1Y3D - chains E and I; structure by X-ray diffraction, 1.80 A resolution.

[Chain E]
Name: subtilisin BPN'
Source organism: Bacillus amyloliquefaciens
Notes: EC 3.4.21.62; engineered mutation(s): C-terminal 6-His tag
UniProt: P00782 (SUBT_BACAM); residues 1-275 here correspond to UniProt positions 108-382 (UniProt number = residue number + 107)
Amino-acid sequence (281 residues; row label = number of the first residue in the row):
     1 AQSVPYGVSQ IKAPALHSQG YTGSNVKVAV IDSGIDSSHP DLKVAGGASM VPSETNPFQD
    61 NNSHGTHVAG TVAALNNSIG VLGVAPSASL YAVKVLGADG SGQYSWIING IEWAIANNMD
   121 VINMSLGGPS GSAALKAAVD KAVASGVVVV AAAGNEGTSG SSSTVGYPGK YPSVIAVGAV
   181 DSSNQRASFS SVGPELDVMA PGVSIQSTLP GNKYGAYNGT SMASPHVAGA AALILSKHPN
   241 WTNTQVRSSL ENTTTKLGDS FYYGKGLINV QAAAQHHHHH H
Sequence notes: expression tag (276-281)
Metal / ion sites: Ca2+: Q2, D41, L75, N77, I79, V81; Na+: G169, Y171, V174

[Chain I]
Name: chymotrypsin inhibitor 2
Source organism: Hordeum vulgare
UniProt: Q40059 (Q40059_HORVU); residues 21-83 here correspond to UniProt positions 22-84 (UniProt number = residue number + 1)
Amino-acid sequence (64 residues; each row starts with the number of its first residue):
    20 MKTEWPELVG KSVEEAKKVI LQDKPAAQII VLPVGTIVTM EYRIDRVALF VDRLDNIAQV
    80 PRVG
Sequence notes: initiating methionine (20); engineered mutation A67 (Arg68 in Q40059)

[Interface between chain E and chain I]
Residue-residue contacts (47):
  S63(E) - R62(I)
  H64(E) - T58(I)
  H64(E) - M59(I)
  H64(E) - E60(I)
  L96(E) - I56(I)
  L96(E) - T58(I)
  D99(E) - I49(I)
  D99(E) - L51(I)
  G100(E) - I56(I)
  G100(E) - V57(I)
  G100(E) - T58(I)  hydrogen bond (backbone-backbone)
  S101(E) - T55(I)  hydrogen bond
  S101(E) - I56(I)
  S101(E) - V57(I)
  G102(E) - T55(I)
  G102(E) - I56(I)  hydrogen bond (backbone-backbone)
  Q103(E) - T55(I)
  Y104(E) - G54(I)
  Y104(E) - T55(I)
  Y104(E) - I56(I)  hydrophobic
  I107(E) - I56(I)  hydrophobic
  S125(E) - T58(I)
  S125(E) - M59(I)  hydrogen bond (backbone-backbone)
  L126(E) - I56(I)  hydrophobic
  L126(E) - V57(I)
  L126(E) - M59(I)
  G127(E) - I56(I)
  G127(E) - V57(I)  hydrogen bond (backbone-backbone)
  G127(E) - M59(I)
  G128(E) - I56(I)
  P129(E) - Q78(I)
  A152(E) - M59(I)  hydrophobic
  G154(E) - M59(I)
  N155(E) - M59(I)  hydrogen bond (side chain-backbone)
  N155(E) - E60(I)  hydrogen bond (side chain-backbone)
  N155(E) - Y61(I)
  N155(E) - R81(I)  hydrogen bond (backbone-side chain)
  E156(E) - R81(I)  salt bridge
  F189(E) - Y61(I)  hydrophobic
  Y217(E) - R62(I)  hydrogen bond
  N218(E) - E60(I)
  N218(E) - Y61(I)  hydrogen bond (backbone-backbone)
  G219(E) - M59(I)
  G219(E) - Y61(I)
  T220(E) - M59(I)  hydrogen bond (backbone-backbone)
  S221(E) - M59(I)  hydrogen bond (side chain-backbone)
  S221(E) - E60(I)  hydrogen bond (side chain-backbone)
Other interface residues (no listed pair), chain E (28 interface residues in all): L135, Y167, M222
Other interface residues (no listed pair), chain I (14 interface residues in all): P52

[Summary]
28 residues of chain E and 14 residues of chain I are in contact; the contacts include 13 hydrogen bonds and 1
salt bridge. Polar contacts include E156(E)-R81(I), S101(E)-T55(I) and N155(E)-M59(I). Q2(E), D41(E), L75(E),
N77(E), I79(E) and V81(E) coordinate Ca2+.
Here chain E is subtilisin BPN' (Bacillus amyloliquefaciens) and chain I is chymotrypsin inhibitor 2 (Hordeum
vulgare). Entry 1Y3D (Crystal structure of the complex of subtilisin BPN' with chymotrypsin inhibitor 2 R67A
mutant) was determined by X-ray diffraction (same publication as 1Y1K, 1Y33, 1Y34, 1Y3B, 1Y3C, 1Y3F and 3
further entries).
